7B1O - chains A and B; structure by X-ray diffraction, 2.58 A resolution.

[Chain A (and B)]
Protein: Indoleamine 2,3-dioxygenase 1
Source organism: Homo sapiens
Notes: EC 1.13.11.52; fragment: >#fragment#<; chain B of this document is another copy of the same molecule, construct and numbering; everything in this record applies to it too
Reference sequence: P14902 (I23O1_HUMAN); residues 11-403 here = UniProt positions 11-403
Sequence (410 residues; each row starts with the number of its first residue; numbers below 1 keep their minus sign (His-6 is residue -6)):
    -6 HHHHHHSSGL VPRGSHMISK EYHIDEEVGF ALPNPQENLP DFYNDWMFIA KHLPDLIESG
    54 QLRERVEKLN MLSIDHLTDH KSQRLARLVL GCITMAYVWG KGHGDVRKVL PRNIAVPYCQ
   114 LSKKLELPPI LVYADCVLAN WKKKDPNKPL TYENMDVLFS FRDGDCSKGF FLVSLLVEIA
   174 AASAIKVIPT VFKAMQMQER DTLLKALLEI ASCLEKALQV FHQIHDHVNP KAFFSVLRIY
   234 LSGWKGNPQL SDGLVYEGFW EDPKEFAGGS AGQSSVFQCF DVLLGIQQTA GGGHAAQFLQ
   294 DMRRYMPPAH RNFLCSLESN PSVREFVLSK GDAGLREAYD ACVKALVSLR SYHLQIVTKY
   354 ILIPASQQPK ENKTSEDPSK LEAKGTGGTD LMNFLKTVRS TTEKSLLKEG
Disordered / not traced: -6 to 9, 363-379, 402-403 (chain B: -6 to 10, 363-380)
Differences from the reference sequence: expression tag (-6 to 10)
Ligand contacts: SLW (4-chloranyl-N-[(1R)-1-[(1S,5R)-3-quinolin-4-yloxy-6-bicyclo[3.1.0]hexanyl]propyl]benzamide): Tyr126, Cys129, Val130, Phe163, Ser167, Val170, Phe214, Ile217, Leu234, Gly262, Ser263, Ala264, Val269, Phe270, Leu339, Leu342, Arg343, His346
Curated features (UniProtKB/Swiss-Prot):
  - binding site (heme b): His346

[How chain A and chain B interact]
Contacting residue pairs - 21 pairs, chain A then chain B:
  Lys238(A) with Gln290(B)
  Gln280(A) with Lys116(B); Glu119(B)
  Thr282(A) with Arg297(B), hydrogen bond
  Gly285(A) with Phe259(B)
  Gln290(A) with Gln290(B); Asp294(B), hydrogen bond
  Gln293(A) with Gln293(B); Arg297(B), hydrogen bond
  Asp294(A) with Gln290(B), hydrogen bond
  Arg297(A) with Thr282(B), hydrogen bond; Gln293(B), hydrogen bond; Arg296(B); Glu311(B), salt bridge
  Arg304(A) with Glu311(B), salt bridge
  Asn305(A) with Ser312(B)
  Cys308(A) with Cys308(B), disulfide; Ser309(B), hydrogen bond (side chain-backbone)
  Glu311(A) with Arg297(B), salt bridge; Asn305(B)
  Ser312(A) with Asn305(B)
Interface residues without a listed pair, chain A (15 interface residues in all): Ala283, Gly284
Interface residues without a listed pair, chain B (18 interface residues in all): Glu14, Tyr15, Lys238, Glu258
Cross-chain cystine bridges: Cys308(A)-Cys308(B)

[Summary]
15 residues of chain A face 18 of chain B across their interface, with 1 disulfide bond, 7 hydrogen bonds and
3 salt bridges. Polar contacts include Arg297(A)-Glu311(B), Arg304(A)-Glu311(B) and Thr282(A)-Arg297(B). Chain
A binds compound SLW.
Chain A and chain B are both Indoleamine 2,3-dioxygenase 1 (Homo sapiens); the structure, Crystal structure of
the indoleamine 2,3-dioxygenase 1 (IDO1) in complex with compound 22, was determined by X-ray diffraction
together with 7M63 and 7M7D from the same study.
